Entry 5VLK (X-ray diffraction, 2.20 A resolution); this record covers chains A and Z of the 3 polymer chains in the assembly.

[Chain A]
Protein: Proprotein convertase subtilisin/kexin type 9
From: Homo sapiens
Notes: EC 3.4.21.-
UniProtKB: Q8NBP7 (PCSK9_HUMAN); residues 1-452 here = UniProt positions 1-452
Sequence (460 residues; each row starts with the number of its first residue):
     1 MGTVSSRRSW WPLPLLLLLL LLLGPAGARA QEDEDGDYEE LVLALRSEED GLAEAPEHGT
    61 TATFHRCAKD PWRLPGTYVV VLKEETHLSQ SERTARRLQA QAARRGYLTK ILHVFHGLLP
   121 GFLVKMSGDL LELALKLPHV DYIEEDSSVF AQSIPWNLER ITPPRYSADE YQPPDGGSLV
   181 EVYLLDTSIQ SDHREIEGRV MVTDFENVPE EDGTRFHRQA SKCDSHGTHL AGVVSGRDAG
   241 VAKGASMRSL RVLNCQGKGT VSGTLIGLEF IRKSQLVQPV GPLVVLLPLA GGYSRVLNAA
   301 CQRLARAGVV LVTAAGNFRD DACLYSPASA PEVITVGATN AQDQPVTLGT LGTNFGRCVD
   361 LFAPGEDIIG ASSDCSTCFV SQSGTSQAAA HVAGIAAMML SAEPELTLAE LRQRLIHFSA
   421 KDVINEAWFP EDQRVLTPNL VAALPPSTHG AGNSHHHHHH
Not modelled in the structure: 1-60, 153-175, 213-220, 447-460
Disulfides: Cys223-Cys255, Cys323-Cys358, Cys375-Cys378
Construct notes: engineered mutation Ser167 (Arg in Q8NBP7); expression tag (453-460)
Metal / ion sites: Ca2+: Pro331, Val333, Asp360

[Chain Z]
Protein: ACE-TRP-ASN-LEU-VAL-HRG-ILE-GLY-LEU-LEU peptide
Sequence (11 residues; numbered 0 to 10; the number before each row is that of its first residue; numbering starts at 0):
     0 XWNLVXIGLL R
Not modelled in the structure: 10
Modified residues: ACE (acetyl group) at position 0; HRG (L-homoarginine) at position 5

[How chain A and chain Z interact]
Residue-residue contacts (24):
  Ala239(A) - Leu3(Z)
  Gly240(A) - Leu3(Z)
  Gly240(A) - Leu8(Z)
  Val241(A) - Ile6(Z)  hydrophobic
  Thr339(A) - Trp1(Z)
  Asn340(A) - Trp1(Z)
  Ala341(A) - Trp1(Z)
  Asp343(A) - HRG_5(Z)
  Pro364(A) - Trp1(Z)  hydrophobic
  Pro364(A) - Asn2(Z)
  Pro364(A) - HRG_5(Z)
  Pro364(A) - Ile6(Z)
  Glu366(A) - Trp1(Z)  hydrogen bond (backbone-side chain)
  Asp367(A) - Trp1(Z)  hydrogen bond (backbone-side chain)
  Ile368(A) - Trp1(Z)  hydrophobic
  Ile368(A) - Asn2(Z)
  His391(A) - Asn2(Z)  hydrogen bond
  Ala420(A) - HRG_5(Z)
  Val423(A) - HRG_5(Z)
  Val441(A) - HRG_5(Z)
  Ala442(A) - Ile6(Z)
  Ala443(A) - Ile6(Z)
  Leu444(A) - Ile6(Z)  hydrogen bond (backbone-backbone)
  Leu444(A) - Leu8(Z)  hydrophobic
Other interface residues (no listed pair), chain A (21 interface residues in all): Gly365, Ile395, Met398
Other interface residues (no listed pair), chain Z (7 interface residues in all): Gly7

[Summary]
The interface between chain A and chain Z involves 21 residues on one side and 7 on the other, with 4 hydrogen
bonds. Among the polar pairs are Glu366(A)-Trp1(Z), Asp367(A)-Trp1(Z) and His391(A)-Asn2(Z). Pro331(A),
Val333(A) and Asp360(A) coordinate Ca2+.
Here chain A is Proprotein convertase subtilisin/kexin type 9 (Homo sapiens) and chain Z is
ACE-TRP-ASN-LEU-VAL-HRG-ILE-GLY-LEU-LEU peptide. Entry 5VLK (Short PCSK9 delta-P' complex with shrunken
peptide bearing homo-Arginine) was determined by X-ray diffraction (same publication as 5VLA, 5VLH and 5VLL).
